Entry 6EK4 (X-ray diffraction, 2.80 A resolution); this record covers chain A.

# Chain A
Molecule: PaxB
Organism: Photorhabdus luminescens
Sequence (353 residues; row label = number of the first residue in the row):
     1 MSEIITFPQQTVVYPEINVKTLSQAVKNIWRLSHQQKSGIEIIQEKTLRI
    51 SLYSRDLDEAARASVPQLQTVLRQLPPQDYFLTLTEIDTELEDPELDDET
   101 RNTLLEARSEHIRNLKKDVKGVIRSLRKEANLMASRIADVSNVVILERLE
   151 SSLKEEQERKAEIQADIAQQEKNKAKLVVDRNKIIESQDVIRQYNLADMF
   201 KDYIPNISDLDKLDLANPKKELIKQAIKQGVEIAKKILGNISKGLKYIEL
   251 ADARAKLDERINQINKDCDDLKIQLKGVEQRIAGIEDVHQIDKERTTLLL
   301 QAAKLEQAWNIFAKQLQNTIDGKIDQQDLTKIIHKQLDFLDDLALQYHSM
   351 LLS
Unresolved in the structure: 1-11
Bound ions: Na+ site 1: Asp56, Glu59 (shared with 1 residue of chain B); Na+ site 2: Asp139 (shared with 2 residues of chain B)

# Overview
Asp56 and Glu59 form the Na+ site 1.
Chain A is PaxB (Photorhabdus luminescens); the structure, PaxB from Photorhabdus luminescens, was determined
by X-ray diffraction (same publication as 6EK7, 6EK8 and 6EL1).
